7ABF - chains Q and 6 of the 15 polymer chains in the assembly; structure by electron microscopy, 3.90 A resolution.

# Chain Q
Protein: Protein BUD31 homolog
Source organism: Homo sapiens
Reference sequence: P41223 (BUD31_HUMAN); residues 1-144 here = UniProt positions 1-144
Chain sequence (144 residues; each row starts with the number of its first residue):
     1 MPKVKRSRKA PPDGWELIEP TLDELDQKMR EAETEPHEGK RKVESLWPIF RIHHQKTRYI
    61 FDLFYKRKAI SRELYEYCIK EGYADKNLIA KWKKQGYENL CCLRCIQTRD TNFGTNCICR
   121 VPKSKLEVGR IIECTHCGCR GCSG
Disordered / not traced: 1-2, 141-144
Swiss-Prot annotation at these positions:
  - region: Tyr59 to Arg67 (Interaction with AR)
  - motif: Pro2 to Ala10 (Nuclear localization signal)
  - modified residue: Lys125 (N6-acetyllysine)

# Chain 6
Molecule: U6 small nuclear RNA
Source organism: Homo sapiens
Sequence (106 nucleotides; row label = number of the first residue in the row):
     1 GUGCUCGCUU CGGCAGCACA UAUACUAAAA UUGGAACGAU ACAGAGAAGA UUAGCAUGGC
    61 CCCUGCGCAA GGAUGACACG CAAAUUCGUG AAGCGUUCCA UAUUUU
Disordered / not traced: 47-57, 77-106

# Chain Q / chain 6 interface
Residue-residue contacts - 20 pairs, chain Q then chain 6:
  Gly39(Q) with A28(6), sugar contact
  Lys40(Q) with A28(6), sugar contact
  Arg41(Q) with A28(6), sugar contact
  Gln95(Q) with G1(6), hydrogen bond to the base; C19(6), base contact
  Gly96(Q) with G1(6), base contact; C19(6), hydrogen bond to the sugar; A20(6), sugar contact
  Glu98(Q) with G1(6), sugar contact
  Arg104(Q) with U23(6), base contact
  Cys105(Q) with A22(6), sugar contact
  Ile106(Q) with U23(6), sugar contact
  Gln107(Q) with A22(6), phosphate contact
  Phe113(Q) with U23(6), sugar contact
  Arg120(Q) with A20(6), sugar contact; U21(6), sugar contact
  Pro122(Q) with U21(6), sugar contact
  Lys125(Q) with A22(6), base contact
  Glu133(Q) with U23(6), base contact
  Thr135(Q) with U23(6), hydrogen bond to the base
Also at the interface, not in a pair above, chain Q (19 interface residues in all): Lys42, Leu126, Cys134
Also at the interface, not in a pair above, chain 6 (8 interface residues in all): U2

# In short
19 residues of chain Q and 8 residues of chain 6 are in contact; the contacts include 3 hydrogen bonds. Polar
pairs include Gln95(Q)-G1(6), Thr135(Q)-U23(6) and Gly96(Q)-C19(6).
Chain Q is Protein BUD31 homolog and chain 6 is U6 small nuclear RNA, both from Homo sapiens; the structure,
Human pre-Bact-1 spliceosome core structure, was determined by electron microscopy, deposited together with
7AAV and 7ABH.
